9DWL - chains A and I of the 11 polymer chains in the assembly; structure by electron microscopy, 3.90 A resolution.

# Chain A
Name: Histone H3.2
Source organism: Homo sapiens
Reference sequence: Q71DI3 (H32_HUMAN); residues 1-135 here correspond to UniProt positions 2-136 (UniProt number = residue number + 1)
Chain sequence (135 residues; row label = number of the first residue in the row):
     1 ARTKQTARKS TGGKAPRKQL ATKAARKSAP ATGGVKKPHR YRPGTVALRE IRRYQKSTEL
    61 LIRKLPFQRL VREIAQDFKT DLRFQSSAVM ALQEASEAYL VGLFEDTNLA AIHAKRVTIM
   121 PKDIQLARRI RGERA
Unresolved in the structure: 1-37, 135
Sequence notes: engineered mutation Ala-110 (Cys111 in Q71DI3)
Swiss-Prot annotation at these positions:
  - modified residue: Arg-2 (Asymmetric dimethylarginine), Thr-3 (Phosphothreonine), Lys-4 (Allysine), Gln-5 (5-glutamyl dopamine), Thr-6 (Phosphothreonine), Arg-8 (Citrulline), Lys-9 (N6,N6,N6-trimethyllysine), Ser-10 (ADP-ribosylserine), Thr-11 (Phosphothreonine), Lys-14 (N6-(2-hydroxyisobutyryl)lysine), Arg-17 (Asymmetric dimethylarginine), Lys-18 (N6-(2-hydroxyisobutyryl)lysine), Lys-23 (N6-(2-hydroxyisobutyryl)lysine), Arg-26 (Citrulline), Lys-27 (N6,N6,N6-trimethyllysine), Ser-28 (ADP-ribosylserine), Lys-36 (N6,N6,N6-trimethyllysine), Lys-37 (N6-methyllysine), Tyr-41 (Phosphotyrosine), Lys-56 (N6,N6,N6-trimethyllysine) and 8 more in UniProt
  - lipidation: Lys-18 (N6-decanoyllysine)

# Chain I
Molecule: 601 I strand (damaged strand 1)
Sequence (127 nucleotides; each row starts with the number of its first residue):
     1 ATCGAGAATC CCGGTGCCGA GGCCGCTCAA TTGGTCGTAG ACAGCTCTAG CACCGCTTAA
    61 ACGCACGTAC GCGCTGTCCC CCGCGTTTTA ACCGCCAAGG GGATTACTCC CTAGTCTCCA
   121 GGCACGT

# Interface between chain A and chain I
Residue-residue contacts (12):
  Arg-42(A) with DA69(I), salt bridge to the phosphate
  Arg-63(A) with DA60(I), hydrogen bond to the phosphate; DA61(I), salt bridge to the phosphate
  Arg-72(A) with DC51(I), salt bridge to the phosphate
  Arg-83(A) with DG50(I), phosphate contact; DC51(I), phosphate contact
  Phe-84(A) with DC51(I), hydrogen bond to the phosphate
  Gln-85(A) with DG50(I), hydrogen bond to the phosphate
  Arg-116(A) with DG71(I), phosphate contact; DC72(I), salt bridge to the phosphate
  Val-117(A) with DG71(I), phosphate contact
  Thr-118(A) with DG71(I), phosphate contact
Other interface residues (no listed pair), chain A (13 interface residues in all): Pro-43, Leu-82, Ser-86, Lys-115

# Overview
13 residues of chain A and 7 residues of chain I are in contact, with 3 hydrogen bonds and 4 salt bridges.
Polar contacts include Arg-63(A)/DA60(I), Phe-84(A)/DC51(I) and Gln-85(A)/DG50(I).
Chain A is Histone H3.2 (Homo sapiens) and chain I is 601 I strand (damaged strand 1); the structure,
Nucleosome containing a 1-nt gap at SHL-5.5, was determined by electron microscopy.
